2GGM - chains A and C; structure by X-ray diffraction, 2.35 A resolution.

# Chain A
Protein: Centrin-2
Source organism: Homo sapiens
UniProtKB: P41208 (CETN2_HUMAN); residues 1-172 here = UniProt positions 1-172
Amino-acid sequence (172 residues; row label = number of the first residue in the row):
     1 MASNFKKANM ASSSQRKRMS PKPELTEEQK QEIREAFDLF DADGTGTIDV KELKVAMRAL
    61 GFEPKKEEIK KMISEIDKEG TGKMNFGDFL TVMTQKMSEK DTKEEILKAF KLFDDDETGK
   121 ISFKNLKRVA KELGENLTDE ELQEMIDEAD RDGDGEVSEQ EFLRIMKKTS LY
Unresolved in the structure: 1-23
Differences from the reference sequence: modified residue (57, 72, 84, 93, 97, 145, 166)
Modified / non-standard residues: Mse57, Mse72, Mse84, Mse93, Mse97, Mse145, Mse166 (selenomethionine; parent Met)
Swiss-Prot annotation at these positions:
  - region: A2 to L25 (Required for self-assembly)
  - binding site (Ca(2+)): D41, D43, T45, T47, E52, D150, D152, D154, E156, E161
  - modified residue: A2 (N-acetylalanine), S20 (Phosphoserine), T26 (Phosphothreonine)
  - cross-link: K22 (Glycyl lysine isopeptide (Lys-Gly) (interchain with G-Cter in SUMO2))
Bound ions: Ca2+ site 1: D114, D116, T118, K120, N125; Ca2+ site 2: D150, D152, D154, E156, E161

# Chain C
Protein: DNA-repair protein complementing XP-C cells
Notes: fragment: Centrin Binding Region (residues 846-862)
UniProtKB: Q01831 (XPC_HUMAN); numbering as in UniProt (aligned over 847-863)
Amino-acid sequence (17 residues; each row starts with the number of its first residue):
   847 NWKLLAKGLL IRERLKR
Swiss-Prot annotation at these positions:
  - mutagenesis: W848 (W848A: Reduces NER activity and abolishes interaction with CETN2; when associated with A-851 and A-855), L851 (L851A: Reduces NER activity and abolishes interaction with CETN2; when associated with A-848 and A-855), L855 (L855A: Reduces NER activity and abolishes interaction with CETN2; when associated with A-848 and A-851)

# Chain A / chain C interface
Contacting residue pairs - 35 pairs, chain A then chain C:
  E105(A) - L856(C)
  E105(A) - R860(C)  salt bridge
  K108(A) - E859(C)
  A109(A) - A852(C)  hydrophobic
  A109(A) - L856(C)  hydrophobic
  L112(A) - L855(C)  hydrophobic
  L112(A) - E859(C)
  F113(A) - W848(C)  hydrophobic
  F113(A) - L851(C)  hydrophobic
  F113(A) - A852(C)  hydrophobic
  F113(A) - L855(C)  hydrophobic
  L126(A) - W848(C)  hydrophobic
  L126(A) - L851(C)  hydrophobic
  V129(A) - L855(C)  hydrophobic
  E132(A) - R858(C)  salt bridge
  L133(A) - L851(C)
  L133(A) - G854(C)
  L133(A) - L855(C)
  E135(A) - L850(C)
  Mse145(A) - N847(C)
  Mse145(A) - W848(C)  hydrogen bond (backbone-side chain)
  E148(A) - W848(C)
  A149(A) - W848(C)
  V157(A) - W848(C)  hydrophobic
  F162(A) - W848(C)  hydrophobic
  I165(A) - W848(C)
  Mse166(A) - K849(C)  hydrogen bond (backbone-side chain)
  Mse166(A) - A852(C)  hydrophobic
  T169(A) - K849(C)  hydrogen bond (backbone-side chain)
  S170(A) - K849(C)
  L171(A) - K849(C)
  L171(A) - K853(C)
  Y172(A) - K849(C)
  Y172(A) - K853(C)  hydrogen bond (backbone-side chain)
  Y172(A) - L856(C)
Interface residues without a listed pair, chain A (26 interface residues in all): I121, R128, A130, I146, K168

# Summary
Chain A and chain C form an interface of 26 and 13 residues respectively, with 4 hydrogen bonds and 2 salt
bridges. Among the polar pairs are E105(A)-R860(C), E132(A)-R858(C) and Mse145(A)-W848(C).
Chain A is Centrin-2 (Homo sapiens) and chain C is DNA-repair protein complementing XP-C cells; the structure,
Human centrin 2 xeroderma pigmentosum group C protein complex, was determined by X-ray diffraction.
